Entry 6PVV (X-ray diffraction, 1.65 A resolution); this record covers chain A.

# Chain A
Name: Ribonuclease pancreatic
Source organism: Bos taurus
Notes: EC 4.6.1.18
UniProtKB: P61823 (RNAS1_BOVIN); residues 1-124 here correspond to UniProt positions 27-150 (UniProt number = residue number + 26)
Sequence (124 residues; numbered 1 to 124; the number before each row is that of its first residue):
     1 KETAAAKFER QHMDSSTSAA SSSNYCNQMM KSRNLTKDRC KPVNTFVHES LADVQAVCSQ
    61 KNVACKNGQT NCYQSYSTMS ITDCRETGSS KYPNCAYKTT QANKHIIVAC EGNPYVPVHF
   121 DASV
Curated features (UniProtKB/Swiss-Prot):
  - active site: His12 (Proton acceptor), His119 (Proton donor)
  - binding site (substrate): Lys7, Arg10, Lys41 to Thr45, Lys66, Arg85
  - glycosylation: Lys1 (N-linked (Glc) (glycation) lysine), Lys7 (N-linked (Glc) (glycation) lysine), Asn34 (N-linked (GlcNAc...) asparagine), Lys37 (N-linked (Glc) (glycation) lysine), Lys41 (N-linked (Glc) (glycation) lysine)
Disulfides: Cys26-Cys84, Cys40-Cys95, Cys58-Cys110, Cys65-Cys72
Residues lining bound ligands: adenosine-5'-pentaphosphate (5FA): Lys7, Gln11, His12, Arg39, Lys41, Cys65, Asn67, Gln69, Asn71, Cys72, Ala109, Glu111, Val118, His119, Phe120, Asp121
What the authors report for this chain:
  - binding site for adenosine-5'-pentaphosphate: His12, His119

# Overview
Chain A binds adenosine-5'-pentaphosphate. From UniProt: active-site residues His12 and His119 and 9
substrate-binding residues. From the paper: a binding site for adenosine-5'-pentaphosphate at His12 and
His119.
Chain A is Ribonuclease pancreatic (Bos taurus); the structure, RNase A in complex with p5A, was determined by
X-ray diffraction (same publication as 6PVU, 6PVW and 6PVX).
